Entry 5F1B (X-ray diffraction, 2.30 A resolution); this record covers chains A and B of the 3 polymer chains in the assembly.

[Chain A]
Protein: GP1
Source organism: Zaire ebolavirus
UniProt: P87666 (VGP_EBOZ5); residues 32-188 here = UniProt positions 32-188
Amino-acid sequence (158 residues; row label = number of the first residue in the row):
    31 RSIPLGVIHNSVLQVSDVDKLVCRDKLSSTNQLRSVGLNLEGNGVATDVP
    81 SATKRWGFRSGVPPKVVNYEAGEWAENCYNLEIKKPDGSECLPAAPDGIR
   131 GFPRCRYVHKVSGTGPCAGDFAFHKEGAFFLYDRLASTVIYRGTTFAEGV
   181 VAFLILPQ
Sequence notes: expression tag (31); engineered mutation V42 (Thr in P87666)
Disulfide bonds: C108-C135, C121-C147
Reported in the primary citation:
  - conformationally variable residues (helix shift): N73

[Chain B]
Protein: GP2
Source organism: Zaire ebolavirus
UniProt: P87666 (VGP_EBOZ5); residues 509-632 here = UniProt positions 509-632
Amino-acid sequence (130 residues; numbered 509 to 638; the number before each row is that of its first residue):
   509 PKCNPNLHYWTTQDEGAAIGLAWIPYFGPAAEGIYTEGLMHNQDGLICGL
   559 RQLANETTQALQLFLRATTELRTFSILNRKAIDFLLQRWGGTCHILGPDC
   609 CIEPHDWTKNITDKIDQIIHDFVDHHHHHH
Not modelled in the structure: 522-524, 599-638
Sequence notes: expression tag (633-638)
Disulfide bonds: C511-C556
Covalent attachments: N-acetylglucosamine (NAG) linked to N563
Reported in the primary citation:
  - conformationally variable residues (side-chain flip): K510

[How chain A and chain B interact]
Contacting residue pairs (88; chain A residue first):
  S32(A) - A568(B)
  I33(A) - T565(B)
  I33(A) - A568(B)  hydrophobic
  I33(A) - L569(B)  hydrophobic
  I33(A) - K588(B)  hydrogen bond (backbone-side chain)
  P34(A) - L561(B)  hydrophobic
  P34(A) - T565(B)
  G36(A) - L561(B)
  I38(A) - L554(B)  hydrophobic
  S41(A) - Q551(B)
  L43(A) - L554(B)
  L43(A) - G557(B)
  L43(A) - L558(B)
  V45(A) - L561(B)  hydrophobic
  D47(A) - K588(B)  salt bridge
  V48(A) - F592(B)  hydrophobic
  V48(A) - Q595(B)
  L51(A) - F592(B)  hydrophobic
  L57(A) - F592(B)  hydrophobic
  T60(A) - N586(B)  hydrogen bond
  L63(A) - L585(B)
  L63(A) - A589(B)  hydrophobic
  R64(A) - L585(B)
  S65(A) - L585(B)
  L68(A) - L515(B)  hydrophobic
  L68(A) - L558(B)
  L68(A) - R559(B)
  N69(A) - R559(B)
  K95(A) - L573(B)  hydrogen bond (side chain-backbone)
  K95(A) - R574(B)
  K95(A) - T576(B)  hydrogen bond (side chain-backbone)
  K95(A) - E578(B)
  K95(A) - L579(B)
  V96(A) - L579(B)  hydrogen bond (backbone-backbone)
  V96(A) - R580(B)
  V96(A) - T581(B)  hydrogen bond (backbone-backbone)
  V97(A) - L573(B)  hydrophobic
  V97(A) - T581(B)
  N98(A) - T581(B)  hydrogen bond (backbone-backbone)
  N98(A) - F582(B)
  Y99(A) - W518(B)
  E100(A) - T519(B)  hydrogen bond (backbone-side chain)
  E100(A) - L585(B)
  A101(A) - W518(B)
  A101(A) - T519(B)
  G102(A) - Y517(B)
  G102(A) - W518(B)  hydrogen bond (backbone-backbone)
  E103(A) - L515(B)
  E103(A) - H516(B)
  E103(A) - W518(B)  hydrogen bond (backbone-side chain)
  E103(A) - R559(B)  salt bridge
  W104(A) - H516(B)  hydrogen bond (backbone-backbone)
  W104(A) - W518(B)
  W104(A) - E545(B)  hydrogen bond
  P126(A) - R580(B)
  D127(A) - R580(B)  hydrogen bond (backbone-side chain)
  F132(A) - W518(B)
  P133(A) - W518(B)  hydrophobic
  P133(A) - Y543(B)
  R134(A) - W518(B)
  R134(A) - E540(B)  hydrogen bond (side chain-backbone)
  R134(A) - Y543(B)
  R134(A) - E545(B)  salt bridge
  R136(A) - H516(B)  hydrogen bond
  G157(A) - T566(B)
  G157(A) - Q570(B)  hydrogen bond (backbone-side chain)
  F159(A) - L569(B)  hydrophobic
  F159(A) - Q570(B)
  F159(A) - L573(B)  hydrophobic
  D163(A) - Y543(B)  hydrogen bond
  R164(A) - W518(B)
  R164(A) - T520(B)
  R164(A) - I542(B)
  R164(A) - Y543(B)
  L165(A) - F582(B)  hydrophobic
  T168(A) - Q570(B)
  V180(A) - A562(B)  hydrophobic
  V180(A) - T566(B)
  V181(A) - A562(B)
  V181(A) - T565(B)
  A182(A) - L561(B)  hydrophobic
  A182(A) - A562(B)  hydrophobic
  F183(A) - T565(B)
  F183(A) - L569(B)  hydrophobic
  F183(A) - I584(B)  hydrophobic
  F183(A) - L585(B)  hydrophobic
  L184(A) - L558(B)  hydrophobic
  L184(A) - L561(B)  hydrophobic
Other interface residues (no listed pair), chain A (52 interface residues in all): N40, C53, D55, G128, I129, R130, A158
Other interface residues (no listed pair), chain B (45 interface residues in all): N512, N514, A539, N563, E564, F572, D591, R596

[Overview]
The interface between chain A and chain B involves 52 residues on one side and 45 on the other, with 17
hydrogen bonds and 3 salt bridges. Polar pairs include D47(A)-K588(B), E103(A)-R559(B) and R134(A)-E545(B).
Covalently linked N-acetylglucosamine: at N563(B). The paper reports conformational variability at N73(A) and
K510(B).
Here chain A is GP1 and chain B is GP2, both from Zaire ebolavirus. Entry 5F1B (Structural basis of Ebola
virus entry: viral glycoprotein bound to its endosomal receptor Niemann-Pick C1) was determined by X-ray
diffraction, deposited together with 5F18.
